Entry 4QJA (X-ray diffraction, 1.54 A resolution); this record covers chains A and P of the 3 polymer chains in the assembly.

# Chain A
Protein: Protease
Organism: Human immunodeficiency virus type 1 (ARV2/SF2 ISOLATE)
Notes: EC 3.4.23.16
UniProtKB: P03369 (POL_HV1A2); residues 1-99 here correspond to UniProt positions 491-589 (UniProt number = residue number + 490)
Sequence (99 residues; row label = number of the first residue in the row):
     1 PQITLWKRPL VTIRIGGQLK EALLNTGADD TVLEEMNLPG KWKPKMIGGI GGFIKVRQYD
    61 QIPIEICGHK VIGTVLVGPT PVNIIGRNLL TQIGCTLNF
Construct notes: engineered mutation Lys7 (Gln497 in P03369), Asn25 (Asp515 in P03369), Ile64 (Val554 in P03369), Val71 (Ala561 in P03369)
UniProt features mapped onto this chain:
  - region (Dimerization of protease): Pro1 to Leu5, Gly49 to Lys55, Asn88 to Phe99
  - site: Phe99 (Cleavage)

# Chain P
Protein: p1-p6 peptide
Sequence (10 residues; row label = number of the first residue in the row):
     1 RPGNFLQSRL

# Chain A / chain P interface
Residue-residue contacts - 26 pairs, chain A then chain P:
  Arg8(A) - Pro2(P)  hydrogen bond (side chain-backbone)
  Arg8(A) - Gly3(P)
  Arg8(A) - Phe5(P)
  Leu23(A) - Phe5(P)  hydrophobic
  Asn25(A) - Phe5(P)  hydrogen bond (side chain-backbone)
  Gly27(A) - Leu6(P)
  Gly27(A) - Gln7(P)  hydrogen bond (backbone-backbone)
  Ala28(A) - Gln7(P)
  Asp29(A) - Gln7(P)  hydrogen bond (backbone-side chain)
  Asp29(A) - Ser8(P)
  Asp29(A) - Arg9(P)  salt bridge
  Asp30(A) - Gln7(P)  hydrogen bond (backbone-side chain)
  Asp30(A) - Arg9(P)
  Met46(A) - Leu10(P)
  Ile47(A) - Gln7(P)
  Ile47(A) - Ser8(P)
  Gly48(A) - Gln7(P)
  Gly48(A) - Ser8(P)  hydrogen bond (backbone-backbone)
  Gly49(A) - Leu6(P)
  Ile50(A) - Asn4(P)
  Ile50(A) - Leu6(P)
  Phe53(A) - Leu10(P)  hydrophobic
  Pro81(A) - Phe5(P)  hydrophobic
  Val82(A) - Phe5(P)  hydrophobic
  Ile84(A) - Phe5(P)  hydrophobic
  Arg87(A) - Arg9(P)
Also at the interface, not in a pair above, chain A (18 interface residues in all): Val32

# Overview
The interface between chain A and chain P involves 18 residues on one side and 9 on the other; the contacts
include 6 hydrogen bonds and 1 salt bridge. Polar contacts include Asp29(A)-Arg9(P), Arg8(A)-Pro2(P) and
Asn25(A)-Phe5(P).
Here chain A is Protease (Human immunodeficiency virus type 1 (ARV2/SF2 ISOLATE)) and chain P is p1-p6
peptide. Entry 4QJA (Crystal structure of inactive HIV-1 protease in complex with p1-p6 substrate variant
(P453L)) was determined by X-ray diffraction (same publication as 4QJ2, 4QJ6, 4QJ7, 4QJ8 and 4QJ9).
